PDB entry 9FWY | X-ray diffraction, 2.90 A resolution | chains B and F of the 4 polymer chains in the assembly

[Chain B]
Molecule: Floricaula/leafy-like transcription factor
Source organism: Nothoceros aenigmaticus
UniProtKB: W8EDT4 (W8EDT4_9EMBR); residues 182-345 here correspond to UniProt positions 239-402 (UniProt number = residue number + 57)
Amino-acid sequence (169 residues; row label = number of the first residue in the row):
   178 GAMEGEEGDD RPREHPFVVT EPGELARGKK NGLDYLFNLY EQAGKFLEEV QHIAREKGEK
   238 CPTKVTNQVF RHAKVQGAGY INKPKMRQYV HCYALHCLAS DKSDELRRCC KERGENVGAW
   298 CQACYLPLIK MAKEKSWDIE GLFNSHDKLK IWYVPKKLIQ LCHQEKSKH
Not modelled in the structure: 178-187
Sequence notes: expression tag (178-181, 346)

[Chain F]
Molecule: 29-nt DNA strand
Sequence (29 nucleotides; each row starts with the number of its first residue):
     1 GCCACGGGCG ACCAGCGGAC GGTGAGCAC

[Chain B / chain F interface]
Pairs across the interface (23; chain B residue first):
  Arg188(B) - DC9(F)  salt bridge to the phosphate
  Arg190(B) - DG6(F)  base contact
  Arg190(B) - DG7(F)  base contact
  Arg190(B) - DC9(F)  phosphate contact
  Glu191(B) - DG8(F)  sugar contact
  Glu191(B) - DC9(F)  hydrogen bond to the phosphate
  His192(B) - DG8(F)  sugar contact
  Pro193(B) - DG8(F)  phosphate contact
  Phe194(B) - DG8(F)  hydrogen bond to the phosphate
  Lys237(B) - DG18(F)  salt bridge to the phosphate
  Tyr257(B) - DC9(F)  phosphate contact
  Asn259(B) - DC9(F)  hydrogen bond to the phosphate
  Pro261(B) - DC9(F)  base contact
  Pro261(B) - DG10(F)  base contact
  Lys262(B) - DG8(F)  sugar contact
  Lys262(B) - DC9(F)  salt bridge to the phosphate
  Gln265(B) - DG8(F)  phosphate contact
  Gln265(B) - DC9(F)  hydrogen bond to the base
  Tyr266(B) - DG8(F)  hydrogen bond to the phosphate
  Asn293(B) - DG6(F)  phosphate contact
  Asn293(B) - DG7(F)  phosphate contact
  Val294(B) - DG7(F)  hydrogen bond to the phosphate
  Gly295(B) - DG7(F)  phosphate contact
Interface residues without a listed pair, chain B (18 interface residues in all): Pro189, Lys260
Interface residues without a listed pair, chain F (7 interface residues in all): DA11

[In short]
18 residues of chain B face 7 of chain F across their interface, with 6 hydrogen bonds and 3 salt bridges.
Among the polar pairs are Gln265(B)-DC9(F), Glu191(B)-DC9(F) and Phe194(B)-DG8(F).
Here chain B is Floricaula/leafy-like transcription factor (Nothoceros aenigmaticus) and chain F is a 29-nt
DNA strand. Entry 9FWY (Structure of the Nothoceros aenigmaticus LFY DNA-binding domain bound to DNA) was
determined by X-ray diffraction.
